PDB entry 5FC7 | X-ray diffraction, 1.46 A resolution | chain A

# Chain A
Name: Acid sphingomyelinase-like phosphodiesterase 3a
Source organism: Mus musculus
Notes: EC 3.1.4.-
Reference sequence: P70158 (ASM3A_MOUSE); residues 23-445 here = UniProt positions 23-445
Amino-acid sequence (433 residues; numbered 13 to 445; the number before each row is that of its first residue):
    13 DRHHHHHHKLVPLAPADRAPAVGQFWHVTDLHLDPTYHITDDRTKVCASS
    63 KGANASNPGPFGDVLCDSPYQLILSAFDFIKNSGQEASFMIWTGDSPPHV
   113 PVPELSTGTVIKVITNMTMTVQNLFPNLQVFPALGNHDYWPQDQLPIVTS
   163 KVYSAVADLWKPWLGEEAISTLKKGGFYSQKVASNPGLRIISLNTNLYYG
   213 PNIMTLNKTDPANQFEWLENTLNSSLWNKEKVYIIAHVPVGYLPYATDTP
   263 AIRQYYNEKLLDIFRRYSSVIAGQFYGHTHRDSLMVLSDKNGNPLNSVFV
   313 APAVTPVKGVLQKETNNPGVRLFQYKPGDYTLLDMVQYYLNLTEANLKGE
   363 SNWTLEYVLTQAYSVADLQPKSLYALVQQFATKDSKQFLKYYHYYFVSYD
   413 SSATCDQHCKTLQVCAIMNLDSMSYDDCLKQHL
Disordered / not traced: 13-19, 29-31
Cystine bridges: C59-C78, C417-C421, C427-C440
Glycans and other covalent adducts: N-acetylglucosamine (NAG) linked to N66, N128, N219, N353; glycan linked to N235
Differences from the reference sequence: expression tag (13-22)
Ion coordination: Zn2+ site 1: D42, H44, D107, H292 (together with sulfate ion); Zn2+ site 2: D107, N148, H249, H290 (together with sulfate ion)
Swiss-Prot annotation at these positions:
  - binding site (Zn(2+)): D42, H44, D107, N148, H249, H290, H292
  - binding site (ATP): H111, N148, H149, Y257
  - glycosylation (N-linked (GlcNAc...) asparagine): N66, N128, N219, N235, N353, N364
  - mutagenesis: H111 (H111A/Q: Abolishes enzyme activity), H149 (H149A: Abolishes enzyme activity; H149Q: Nearly abolishes enzyme activity)
What the authors report for this chain:
  - mutagenesis - Y257A: unchanged binding to ATP
  - mutagenesis - Y257A: decreased catalytic activity on ATP
  - catalytic residues: D79, H149 (proposed by the authors, not directly observed)
  - catalytic residues: H111
  - mutagenesis - H111A, H111Q, H149A, H149Q: decreased catalytic activity
  - specificity-determining residues: Y257, Q324 (proposed by the authors, not directly observed)

# In short
Covalently linked N-acetylglucosamine: at N66, N128, N219 and N353. The Zn2+ site 1 is built by D42, H44, D107
and H292. UniProt lists 7 Zn2+-binding residues, 4 ATP-binding residues and 2 mutagenesis sites. From the
paper: catalytic residues D79, H149 and H111; H111A, H111Q and H149A, among others, reduce catalytic activity;
5 substitutions were tested in all.
Chain A is Acid sphingomyelinase-like phosphodiesterase 3a (Mus musculus); the structure, Murine SMPDL3A in
complex with sulfate (tetragonal), was determined by X-ray diffraction together with 5FC1, 5FC5, 5FC6, 5FCA
and 5FCB from the same study.
